PDB entry 7Z4F | electron microscopy, 4.20 A resolution (low resolution: residue-level contacts below are approximate; hydrogen-bond / salt-bridge calls are withheld) | chains D and E of the 11 polymer chains in the assembly

Chain D (and E):
Name: Putative tail fiber
Organism: Escherichia phage vB_EcoP_SU10
Notes: chain E of this document is another copy of the same molecule, construct and numbering; everything in this record applies to it too
UniProt: A0A0B4N0B9 (A0A0B4N0B9_9CAUD); numbering as in UniProt (aligned over 1-786)
Sequence (786 residues; numbered 1 to 786; the number before each row is that of its first residue):
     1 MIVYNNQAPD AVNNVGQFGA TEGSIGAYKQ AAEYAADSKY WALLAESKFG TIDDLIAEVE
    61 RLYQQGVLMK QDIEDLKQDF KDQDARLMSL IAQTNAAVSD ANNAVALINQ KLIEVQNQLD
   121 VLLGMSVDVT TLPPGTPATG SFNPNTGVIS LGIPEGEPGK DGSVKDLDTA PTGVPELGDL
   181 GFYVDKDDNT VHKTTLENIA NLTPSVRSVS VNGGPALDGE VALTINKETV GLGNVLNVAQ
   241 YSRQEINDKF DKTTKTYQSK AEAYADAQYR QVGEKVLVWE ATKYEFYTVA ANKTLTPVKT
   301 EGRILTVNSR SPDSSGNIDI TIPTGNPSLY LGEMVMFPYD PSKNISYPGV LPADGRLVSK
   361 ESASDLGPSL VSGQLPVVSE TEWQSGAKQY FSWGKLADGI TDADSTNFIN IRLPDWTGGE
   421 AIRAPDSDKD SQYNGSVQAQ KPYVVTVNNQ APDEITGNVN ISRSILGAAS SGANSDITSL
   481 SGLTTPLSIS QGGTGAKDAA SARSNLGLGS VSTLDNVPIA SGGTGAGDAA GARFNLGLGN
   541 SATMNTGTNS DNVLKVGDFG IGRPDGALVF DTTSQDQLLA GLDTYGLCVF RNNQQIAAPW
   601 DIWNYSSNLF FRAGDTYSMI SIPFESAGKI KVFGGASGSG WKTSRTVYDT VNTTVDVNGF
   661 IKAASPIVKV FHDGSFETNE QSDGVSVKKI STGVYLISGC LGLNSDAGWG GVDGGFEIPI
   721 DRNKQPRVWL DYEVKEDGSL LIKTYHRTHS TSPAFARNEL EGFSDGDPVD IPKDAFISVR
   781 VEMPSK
Disordered / not traced: 1, 89-786 (chain E: 1-11, 92-786)

Interface between chain D and chain E:
Pairs across the interface - 20 pairs, chain D then chain E:
  Val12(D) with Ile25(E)
  Asn13(D) with Ile25(E); Gly26(E); Tyr28(E)
  Asn14(D) with Ile25(E)
  Val15(D) with Ile25(E)
  Gly19(D) with Gln30(E)
  Tyr28(D) with Lys29(E); Gln30(E); Ala31(E)
  Ala32(D) with Tyr34(E)
  Ser38(D) with Trp41(E)
  Lys39(D) with Trp41(E)
  Ala42(D) with Trp41(E)
  Glu60(D) with Val59(E); Leu62(E)
  Gln64(D) with Leu62(E)
  Glu74(D) with Lys77(E)
  Gln78(D) with Phe80(E)
  Asp82(D) with Phe80(E)
Also at the interface, not in a pair above, chain D (19 interface residues in all): Ala31, Glu46, Gln71, Ala85
Also at the interface, not in a pair above, chain E (16 interface residues in all): Leu44, Lys48, Met69, Leu87

Summary:
19 residues of chain D and 16 residues of chain E are in contact.
Chain D and chain E are both Putative tail fiber (Escherichia phage vB_EcoP_SU10); the structure, Tail of
phage SU10 genome release intermediate, was determined by electron microscopy, deposited together with 7Z47
and 7Z4A.
